1H22 - chain A; structure by X-ray diffraction, 2.15 A resolution.

Chain A:
Name: Acetylcholinesterase
From: Torpedo californica
Notes: EC 3.1.1.7
UniProt: P04058 (ACES_TORCA); residues 1-543 here correspond to UniProt positions 22-564 (UniProt number = residue number + 21)
Sequence (543 residues; numbered 1 to 543; the number before each row is that of its first residue):
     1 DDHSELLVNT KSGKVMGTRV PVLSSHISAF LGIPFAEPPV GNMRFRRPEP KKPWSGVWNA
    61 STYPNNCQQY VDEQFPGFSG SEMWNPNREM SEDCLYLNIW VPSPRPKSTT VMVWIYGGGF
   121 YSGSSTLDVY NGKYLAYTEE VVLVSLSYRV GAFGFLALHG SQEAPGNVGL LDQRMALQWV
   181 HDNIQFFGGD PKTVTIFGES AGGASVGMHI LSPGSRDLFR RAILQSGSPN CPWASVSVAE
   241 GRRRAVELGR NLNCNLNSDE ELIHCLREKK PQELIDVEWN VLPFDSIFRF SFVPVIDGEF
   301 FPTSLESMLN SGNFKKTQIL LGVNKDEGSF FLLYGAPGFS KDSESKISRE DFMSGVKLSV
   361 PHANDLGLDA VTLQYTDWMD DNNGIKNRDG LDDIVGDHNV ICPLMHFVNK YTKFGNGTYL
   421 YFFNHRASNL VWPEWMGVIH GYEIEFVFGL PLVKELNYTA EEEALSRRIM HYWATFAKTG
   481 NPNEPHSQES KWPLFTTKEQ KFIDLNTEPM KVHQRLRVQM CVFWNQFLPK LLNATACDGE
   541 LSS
Disordered / not traced: 1-3, 486-489, 537-543
Cystine bridges: Cys67-Cys94, Cys254-Cys265, Cys402-Cys521
Covalently attached groups: N-acetylglucosamine (NAG) linked to Asn59, Asn416
Residues lining bound ligands: E10 ((S,S)-(-)-N,n'-di-5'-[5',6',7',8'-tetrahydro- 2'(1'h)-quinolynyl]-1,10-diaminodecane dihydrochloride): Tyr70, Trp84, Tyr116, Gly117, Gly118, Tyr121, Ser122, Gly123, Ser124, Tyr130, Glu199, Trp279, Leu282, Ser286, Ile287, Phe288, Arg289, Phe330, Phe331, Tyr334, Gly335, His440, Gly441
Curated features (UniProtKB/Swiss-Prot):
  - active site: Ser200 (Acyl-ester intermediate), Glu327 (Charge relay system), His440 (Charge relay system)
  - lipidation: Ser543 (GPI-anchor amidated serine)
  - glycosylation (N-linked (GlcNAc...) asparagine): Asn59, Asn416, Asn457, Asn533

Summary:
Ligands of chain A: compound E10. N-acetylglucosamine is covalently linked to Asn59 and Asn416. From UniProt:
3 active-site residues.
Chain A is Acetylcholinesterase (Torpedo californica); the structure, Structure of acetylcholinesterase (E.C.
3.1.1.7) complexed with (S,S)-(-)-bis(10)-hupyridone at 2.15A resolution, was determined by X-ray diffraction
together with 1H23 from the same study.
